Entry 6AH3 (electron microscopy, 3.48 A resolution); this record covers chains A and J of the 12 polymer chains in the assembly.

== Chain A ==
Molecule: Ribonuclease P RNA
Source organism: Saccharomyces cerevisiae (strain ATCC 204508 / S288c)
Sequence (369 nucleotides; row label = number of the first residue in the row):
     1 GUGGAACAGU GGUAAUUCCU ACGAUUAAGA AACCUGUUUA CAGAAGGAUC CCCACCUAUG
    61 GGCGGGUUAU CAGAUAUUAU CAGGUGGGAA AUUCGGUGGA ACACAGUGGA GCCUUGUCCU
   121 CCGGGUUAAU GUCGCUUUUG GCAUUGGCCC CUGCUCCUGA GAGAAGAAAU AUACUGGGGA
   181 ACCAGUCUUU ACCGACCGUU GUUAUCAGAA AUUCACGGAG UUCGGCCUAG GUCGGACUCC
   241 GAUGGGAACG GCAACGGUUG UUCCGUUUGA CUUGUCGCCC GCUACGGCGU GAGCGUCAAG
   301 GUCUGUUGAG UGCAAUCGUA GGACGUCAUU AGUGGCGAAC CCGAUACCGA UUACUGCUGC
   361 UGUUCCAGC
Bound ions: Mg2+ site 1: A91, U92, U93 (shared with 1 residue of chain T); Mg2+ site 2: A91, G343, A344 (shared with 2 residues of chain T)

== Chain J ==
Molecule: Ribonuclease P/MRP protein subunit RPP1
Source organism: Saccharomyces cerevisiae (strain ATCC 204508 / S288c)
Notes: EC 3.1.26.5
UniProt: P38786 (RPP1_YEAST); residue numbers follow UniProt; this construct covers 1-293
Sequence (293 residues; each row starts with the number of its first residue):
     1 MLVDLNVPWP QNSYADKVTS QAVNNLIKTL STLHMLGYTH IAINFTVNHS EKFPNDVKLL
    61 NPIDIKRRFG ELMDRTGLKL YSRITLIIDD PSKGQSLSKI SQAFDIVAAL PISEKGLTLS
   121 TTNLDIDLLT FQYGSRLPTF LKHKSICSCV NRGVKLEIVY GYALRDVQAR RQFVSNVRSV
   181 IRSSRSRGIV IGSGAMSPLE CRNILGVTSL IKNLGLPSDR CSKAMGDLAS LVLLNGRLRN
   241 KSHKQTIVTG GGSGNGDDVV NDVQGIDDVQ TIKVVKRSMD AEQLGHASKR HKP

== Chain A / chain J interface ==
Contacting residue pairs (8):
  U92(A) with Lys144(J), salt bridge to the phosphate
  A339(A) with Arg220(J), salt bridge to the phosphate
  C340(A) with Arg187(J), hydrogen bond to the phosphate
  C341(A) with Cys147(J), phosphate contact; Arg185(J), salt bridge to the phosphate; Arg187(J), salt bridge to the phosphate
  C342(A) with Arg185(J), salt bridge to the phosphate
  C365(A) with His286(J), sugar contact
Interface residues without a listed pair, chain A (9 interface residues in all): A91, A353, C366
Interface residues without a listed pair, chain J (8 interface residues in all): Ser288, Lys289

== Overview ==
9 residues of chain A face 8 of chain J across their interface, with 1 hydrogen bond and 5 salt bridges. Polar
contacts include C340(A)-Arg187(J), U92(A)-Lys144(J) and A339(A)-Arg220(J). The Mg2+ site 1 is built by
A91(A), U92(A) and U93(A).
Chain A is Ribonuclease P RNA and chain J is Ribonuclease P/MRP protein subunit RPP1, both from Saccharomyces
cerevisiae (strain ATCC 204508 / S288c); the structure, Cryo-EM structure of yeast Ribonuclease P with
pre-tRNA substrate, was determined by electron microscopy (same publication as 6AGB).
